2OC8 - chains B and C of the 4 polymer chains in the assembly; structure by X-ray diffraction, 2.66 A resolution.

Chain B:
Protein: Hepatitis C virus
Notes: fragment: NS4a peptide (KK-NS4a residues 21-39-KK), Chain B and D; engineered mutation(s): C22S
Reference sequence: Q9QP06 (Q9QP06_9HEPC); residues 21-39 here correspond to UniProt positions 1678-1696 (UniProt number = residue number + 1657)
Sequence (23 residues; each row starts with the number of its first residue):
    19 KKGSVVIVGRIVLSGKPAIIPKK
Disordered / not traced: 19
Construct notes: cloning artifact (19-20, 40-41)

Chain C:
Protein: Hepatitis C virus
Source organism: Hepatitis C virus
Notes: fragment: NS3 protease domain (N-terminal T7 epitope -NS3 residues 1-181-C-terminal His Tag) with bound Zn, Chain A and C
Reference sequence: Q9ELS8 (Q9ELS8_9HEPC); residues 1-181 here correspond to UniProt positions 1027-1207 (UniProt number = residue number + 1026)
Sequence (200 residues; numbered -10 to 189; the number before each row is that of its first residue; numbers below 1 keep their minus sign (Met-10 is residue -10)):
   -10 MASMTGGQQMGAPITAYAQQTRGLLGCIITSLTGRDKNQVEGEVQIVSTA
    40 TQTFLATCINGVCWTVYHGAGTRTIASPKGPVIQMYTNVDQDLVGWPAPQ
    90 GSRSLTPCTCGSSDLYLVTRHADVIPVRRRGDSRGSLLSPRPISYLKGSS
   140 GGPLLCPAGHAVGLFRAAVCTRGVAKAVDFIPVENLETTMRSGSHHHHHH
Disordered / not traced: -10 to 27, 180-189
Construct notes: cloning artifact (-10 to 0, 182-183); conflict Arg119 (Gln1145 in Q9ELS8); expression tag (184-189)
Ion coordination: Zn2+: Cys97, Cys99, Cys145

Interface between chain B and chain C:
Pairs across the interface (9; chain B residue first):
  Pro35(B) with Ala111(C); Val113(C), hydrophobic
  Ala36(B) with Ala111(C), hydrophobic
  Ile37(B) with Ile35(C), hydrophobic; Arg109(C); His110(C); Ala111(C), hydrophobic
  Ile38(B) with Glu30(C); Gly31(C)
Other interface residues (no listed pair), chain C (9 interface residues in all): Val29, Val107

Summary:
4 residues of chain B and 9 residues of chain C are in contact. The Zn2+ site is built by Cys97(C), Cys99(C)
and Cys145(C).
Here chain B is Hepatitis C virus and chain C is Hepatitis C virus (Hepatitis C virus). Entry 2OC8 (Structure
of Hepatitis C Viral NS3 protease domain complexed with NS4A peptide and ketoamide SCH503034) was determined
by X-ray diffraction, deposited together with 2O8M, 2OBO, 2OBQ, 2OC0, 2OC1 and 2OC7.
